1F6U - chains B and A; structure by solution NMR.

== Chain B ==
Molecule: Hiv-1 stem-loop sl2 from psi-RNA packaging
Sequence (19 nucleotides; each row starts with the number of its first residue):
   201 XGCGACUGGU GAGUACGCC
Modified positions: CG1 (5'-O-[(R)-hydroxy(methoxy)phosphoryl]guanosine) at position 201

== Chain A ==
Name: HIV-1 nucleocapsid protein
From: Human immunodeficiency virus 1
UniProt: P35962 (GAG_HV1Y2); residues 1-55 here correspond to UniProt positions 378-432 (UniProt number = residue number + 377)
Chain sequence (56 residues; each row starts with the number of its first residue):
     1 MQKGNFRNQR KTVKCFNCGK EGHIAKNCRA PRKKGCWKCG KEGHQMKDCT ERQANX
Modified positions: NH2 (amino group) at position 56
Differences from the reference sequence: conflict Lys3 (Arg380 in P35962)
Ion coordination: Zn2+ site 1: Cys15, Cys18, His23, Cys28; Zn2+ site 2: Cys36, Cys39, His44, Cys49
UniProt features mapped onto this chain:
  - zinc finger: Val13 to Ala30 (CCHC-type 1), Lys34 to Glu51 (CCHC-type 2)
  - site: Asn55 (Cleavage)
  - modified residue (Asymmetric dimethylarginine): Arg10, Arg32

== Chain B / chain A interface ==
Contacting residue pairs (26):
  G209(B) - Asn17(A)  base contact
  G209(B) - Arg32(A)  base contact
  G209(B) - Gly35(A)  base contact
  G209(B) - Cys36(A)  base contact
  G209(B) - Trp37(A)  base contact
  G209(B) - Gln45(A)  base contact
  G209(B) - Met46(A)  base contact
  U210(B) - Phe16(A)  phosphate contact
  U210(B) - Ala25(A)  base contact
  U210(B) - Lys26(A)  base contact
  U210(B) - Arg32(A)  base contact
  G211(B) - Phe6(A)  sugar contact
  G211(B) - Lys14(A)  base contact
  G211(B) - Cys15(A)  base contact
  G211(B) - Phe16(A)  base contact
  G211(B) - Ile24(A)  base contact
  G211(B) - Ala25(A)  base contact
  G211(B) - Lys26(A)  base contact
  A212(B) - Lys3(A)  phosphate contact
  A212(B) - Phe6(A)  phosphate contact
  G213(B) - Lys26(A)  sugar contact
  G213(B) - Asn27(A)  sugar contact
  A215(B) - Gln9(A)  sugar contact
  A215(B) - Gly22(A)  sugar contact
  A215(B) - His23(A)  sugar contact
  A215(B) - Asn27(A)  base contact
Other interface residues (no listed pair), chain B (8 interface residues in all): U207, U214
Other interface residues (no listed pair), chain A (21 interface residues in all): His44, Lys47

== Summary ==
8 residues of chain B and 21 residues of chain A are in contact. Cys15(A), Cys18(A), His23(A) and Cys28(A)
coordinate Zn2+ site 1. Cys36(A), Cys39(A), His44(A) and Cys49(A) coordinate Zn2+ site 2.
Chain B is Hiv-1 stem-loop sl2 from psi-RNA packaging and chain A is HIV-1 nucleocapsid protein (Human
immunodeficiency virus 1); the structure, NMR structure of the HIV-1 nucleocapsid protein bound to stem-loop
sl2 of the psi-RNA packaging signal. ..., was determined by solution NMR.
